PDB entry 7Q21 | electron microscopy, 2.90 A resolution | chains E and V of the 26 polymer chains in the assembly

# Chain E
Name: Cytochrome c oxidase subunit 3
Organism: Corynebacterium glutamicum (strain ATCC 13032 / DSM 20300 / BCRC 11384 / JCM 1318 / LMG 3730 / NCIMB 10025)
Notes: EC 7.1.1.9
UniProtKB: Q9AEL8 (COX3_CORGL); numbering as in UniProt (aligned over 1-205)
Chain sequence (205 residues; each row starts with the number of its first residue):
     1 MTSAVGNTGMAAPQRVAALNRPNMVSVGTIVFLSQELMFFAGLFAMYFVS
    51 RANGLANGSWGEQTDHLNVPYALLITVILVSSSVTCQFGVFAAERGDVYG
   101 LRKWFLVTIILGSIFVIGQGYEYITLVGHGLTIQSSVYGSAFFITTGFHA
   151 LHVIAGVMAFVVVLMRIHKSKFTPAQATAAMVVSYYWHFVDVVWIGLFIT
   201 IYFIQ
Not modelled in the structure: 1-16
Ligand contacts: phosphatidic acid (7PH; (1R)-2-(dodecanoyloxy)-1-[(phosphonooxy)methyl]ethyl tetradecanoate): Tyr123, Val127, Leu131, Thr132, Ile133, Gln134, Phe143, Gly147, Phe148, Leu151

# Chain V
Name: Actinobacterial supercomplex, subunit C (AscC)
Organism: Corynebacterium glutamicum (strain ATCC 13032 / DSM 20300 / BCRC 11384 / JCM 1318 / LMG 3730 / NCIMB 10025)
UniProtKB: Q8NS61 (Q8NS61_CORGL); residues -9 to 63 here correspond to UniProt positions 1-73 (UniProt number = residue number + 10)
Chain sequence (73 residues; each row starts with the number of its first residue; numbers below 1 keep their minus sign (Met-9 is residue -9)):
    -9 MFPEFERMYDMANVEKKHFVDPAWPEHNPADGHVVTELISKVAGASSPWG
    41 DDKEFPVSAEETGYVHPYTRINR
Not modelled in the structure: -9 to 8, 63

# Chain E / chain V interface
Pairs across the interface - 52 pairs, chain E then chain V:
  Ala18(E) with Lys31(V), hydrogen bond (backbone-side chain)
  Leu19(E) with Ser30(V); Lys31(V)
  Asn20(E) with Ile29(V); Ser30(V); Lys31(V), hydrogen bond
  Arg21(E) with Ile29(V); Ser30(V), hydrogen bond (backbone-backbone); Val32(V); Ala33(V)
  Pro22(E) with Leu28(V); Ser30(V)
  Asn23(E) with Thr26(V); Leu28(V), hydrogen bond (backbone-backbone); Ile29(V); Ser30(V)
  Met24(E) with Gly34(V); Ala35(V)
  Ser26(E) with Glu27(V), hydrogen bond (side chain-backbone)
  Gln87(E) with Glu27(V), hydrogen bond
  Val90(E) with Glu27(V)
  Ala93(E) with Trp14(V)
  Glu94(E) with Trp14(V); His23(V), hydrogen bond (backbone-side chain); Val25(V); Thr26(V); Glu27(V), hydrogen bond (side chain-backbone)
  Arg95(E) with Phe9(V)
  Gly96(E) with Asp11(V), hydrogen bond (backbone-backbone); Trp14(V)
  Asp97(E) with Phe9(V)
  Val98(E) with Phe9(V), hydrophobic
  Tyr99(E) with Phe9(V), hydrophobic
  Lys171(E) with Ala13(V); Trp39(V); Lys43(V)
  Phe172(E) with Asp11(V); Ala13(V); Trp14(V)
  Thr173(E) with Trp14(V); Ser37(V); Pro38(V); Gly40(V)
  Pro174(E) with Trp14(V); Pro15(V)
  Ala175(E) with Ser36(V); Ser37(V); Pro38(V), hydrophobic
  Ala177(E) with Trp14(V), hydrophobic
  Thr178(E) with Val25(V)
  Met181(E) with Thr26(V)
  Tyr185(E) with Glu27(V), hydrogen bond (side chain-backbone)
Interface residues without a listed pair, chain E (27 interface residues in all): Val25
Interface residues without a listed pair, chain V (26 interface residues in all): Val10, Val24, Asp41

# Overview
The interface between chain E and chain V involves 27 residues on one side and 26 on the other, with 10
hydrogen bonds. Polar contacts include Ala18(E)-Lys31(V), Asn20(E)-Lys31(V) and Ser26(E)-Glu27(V). Bound to
chain E: phosphatidic acid.
Here chain E is Cytochrome c oxidase subunit 3 and chain V is Actinobacterial supercomplex, subunit C (AscC),
both from Corynebacterium glutamicum (strain ATCC 13032 / DSM 20300 / BCRC 11384 / JCM 1318 / LMG 3730 / NCIMB
10025). Entry 7Q21 (III2-IV2 respiratory supercomplex from Corynebacterium glutamicum) was determined by
electron microscopy.
